Entry 6CDI (electron microscopy, 3.60 A resolution); this record covers chains c and A of the 24 polymer chains in the assembly.

[Chain c (and A)]
Protein: Glycoprotein gp41
From: Human immunodeficiency virus 1
Notes: chain A of this document is another copy of the same molecule, construct and numbering; everything in this record applies to it too
Reference sequence: Q2N0S7 (Q2N0S7_9HIV1); residues 512-664 here correspond to UniProt positions 509-661 (UniProt number = residue number - 3)
Chain sequence (153 residues; each row starts with the number of its first residue):
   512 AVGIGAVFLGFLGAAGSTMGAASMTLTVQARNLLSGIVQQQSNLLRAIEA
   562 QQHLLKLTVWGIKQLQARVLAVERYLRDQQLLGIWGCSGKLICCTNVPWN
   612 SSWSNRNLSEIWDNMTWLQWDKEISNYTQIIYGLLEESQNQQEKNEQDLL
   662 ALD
Disordered / not traced: 548-568
Sequence notes: conflict Cys605 (Thr602 in Q2N0S7)
Cystine bridges: Cys598-Cys604
Glycans and other covalent adducts: N-acetylglucosamine (NAG) linked to Asn611, Asn637
Reported in the primary citation:
  - post-translational modification sites: Asn611

[How chain c and chain A interact]
Residue-residue contacts (27; chain c residue first):
  Ile573(c) - Ile573(A)  hydrophobic
  Leu576(c) - Leu576(A)  hydrophobic
  Gln577(c) - Leu576(A)
  Val580(c) - Leu576(A)  hydrophobic
  Val580(c) - Arg579(A)
  Val580(c) - Val580(A)  hydrophobic
  Leu581(c) - Arg579(A)
  Glu584(c) - Leu545(A)
  Glu584(c) - Ser546(A)
  Glu584(c) - Arg579(A)  salt bridge
  Leu587(c) - Leu545(A)
  Leu587(c) - Tyr586(A)  hydrophobic
  Leu587(c) - Leu587(A)  hydrophobic
  Arg588(c) - Leu545(A)
  Arg588(c) - Ser546(A)
  Gln591(c) - Ala541(A)  hydrogen bond (side chain-backbone)
  Gln591(c) - Arg542(A)
  Gln591(c) - Leu545(A)
  Gly594(c) - Gly600(A)
  Ile595(c) - Thr538(A)
  Ile595(c) - Arg542(A)
  Ser599(c) - Ser599(A)  hydrogen bond
  Glu647(c) - Arg542(A)  salt bridge
  Asn651(c) - Met535(A)  hydrogen bond (side chain-backbone)
  Glu654(c) - Lys601(A)
  Glu654(c) - Ile603(A)
  Leu661(c) - Cys605(A)  hydrophobic
Also at the interface, not in a pair above, chain A (19 interface residues in all): Thr569, Val583

[In short]
Chain c and chain A form an interface of 16 and 19 residues respectively, with 3 hydrogen bonds and 2 salt
bridges. Among the polar pairs are Glu584(c)-Arg579(A), Glu647(c)-Arg542(A) and Gln591(c)-Ala541(A).
Covalently linked N-acetylglucosamine: at Asn611(c) and Asn637(c). The paper reports a modification site at
Asn611(c).
Chain c and chain A are both Glycoprotein gp41 (Human immunodeficiency virus 1); the structure, Cryo-EM
structure at 3.6 A resolution of vaccine-elicited antibody vFP16.02 in complex with HIV-1 Env BG505 ..., was
determined by electron microscopy together with 5TKJ, 5TKK, 6CDE and 6CDO from the same study.
